PDB entry 9CC0 | electron microscopy, 3.31 A resolution | chains E and F of the 7 polymer chains in the assembly

Chain E (and F):
Protein: Lon protease homolog, mitochondrial
From: Homo sapiens
Notes: EC 3.4.21.53; chain F of this document is another copy of the same molecule, construct and numbering; everything in this record applies to it too
UniProtKB: P36776 (LONM_HUMAN); numbering as in UniProt (aligned over 115-959)
Chain sequence (862 residues; numbered 98 to 959; the number before each row is that of its first residue):
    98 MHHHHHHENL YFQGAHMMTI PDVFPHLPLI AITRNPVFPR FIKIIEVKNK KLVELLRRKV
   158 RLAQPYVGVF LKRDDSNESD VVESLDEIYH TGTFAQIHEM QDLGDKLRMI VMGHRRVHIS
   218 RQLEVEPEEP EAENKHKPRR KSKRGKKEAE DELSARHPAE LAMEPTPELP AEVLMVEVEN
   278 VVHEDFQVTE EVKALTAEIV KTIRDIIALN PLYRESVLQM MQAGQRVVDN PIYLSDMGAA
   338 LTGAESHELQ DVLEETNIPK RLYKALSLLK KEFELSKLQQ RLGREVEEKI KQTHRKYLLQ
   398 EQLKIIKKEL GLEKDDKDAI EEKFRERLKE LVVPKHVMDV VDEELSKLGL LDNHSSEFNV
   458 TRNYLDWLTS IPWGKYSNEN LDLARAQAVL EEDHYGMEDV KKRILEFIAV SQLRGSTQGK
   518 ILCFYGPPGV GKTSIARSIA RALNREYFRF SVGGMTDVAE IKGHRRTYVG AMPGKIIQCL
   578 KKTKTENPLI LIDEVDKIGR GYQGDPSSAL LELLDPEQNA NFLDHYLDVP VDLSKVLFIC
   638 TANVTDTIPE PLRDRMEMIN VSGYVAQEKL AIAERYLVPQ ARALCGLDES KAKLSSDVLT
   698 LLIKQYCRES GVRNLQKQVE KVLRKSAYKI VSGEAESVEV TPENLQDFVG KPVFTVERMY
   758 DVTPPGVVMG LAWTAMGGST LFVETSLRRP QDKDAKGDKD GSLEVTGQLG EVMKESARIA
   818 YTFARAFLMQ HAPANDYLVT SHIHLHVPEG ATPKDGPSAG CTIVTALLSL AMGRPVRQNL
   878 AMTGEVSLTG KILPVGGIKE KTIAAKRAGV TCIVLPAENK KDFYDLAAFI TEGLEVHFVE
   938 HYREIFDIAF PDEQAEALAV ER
Unresolved in the structure: 98-418, 598-601, 790-795, 948-959 (chain F: 98-419, 551-556, 597-601, 790-795, 948-959)
Sequence notes: expression tag (98-114)
Small-molecule neighbours: ADP (adenosine-5'-diphosphate): Asp490, His491, Tyr492, Met494, Pro524, Pro525, Gly526, Val527, Gly528, Lys529, Thr530, Ser531, Tyr661, Ile669, Tyr673, Leu674, Gln677, Val709, Arg710, Gln713
Swiss-Prot annotation at these positions:
  - active site: Ser855, Lys898
  - binding site (ATP): Gly523 to Thr530
  - natural variant: Glu476 (E476A: In CODASS), Ser631 (S631Y: In CODASS), Ala670 (A670V: In CODASS), Arg672 (R672C: In CODASS), Pro676 (P676S: In CODASS), Arg679 (R679H: In CODASS), Arg721 (R721G: In CODASS), Ala724 (A724V: In CODASS), Pro749 (P749S: In CODASS), Gly767 (G767E: In CODASS), Ile927 (deletion: In CODASS)
  - mutagenesis: Lys529 (K529R: Abolishes ATPase activity, and presumably ATP-driven protein unfolding, but does not block access to the proteolytic active site or prevent a substrate from binding to it), Trp770 (W770A: Has low basal, but normal stimulated ATPase activity, and retains peptidase activity; W770P: Has normal basal, but low stimulated ATPase activity, and abolishes peptidase activity), Ser855 (S855A: Lacks both ATPase and protease activity, but retains DNA binding activity), Thr880 (T880V: Enhances the basal, but not the stimulated ATPase activity), Gly893 (G893A: Has low basal, but normal stimulated ATPase activity, and retains peptidase activity; G893P: Has normal basal, but low stimulated ATPase activity, and abolishes peptidase activity), Gly894 (G894A/S: Enhances the basal, but not the stimulated ATPase activity, and retains peptidase activity; G894P: Enhances the basal, but not the stimulated ATPase activity, and abolishes peptidase activity)
What the authors report for this chain:
  - binding site for the ligand ATP: Arg652
  - mutagenesis - Y394A (2-fold): increased catalytic activity on FITC-casein
  - mutagenesis - Y394A: unchanged catalytic activity (ATPase activity)

Chain E / chain F interface:
Contacting residue pairs (53):
  His451(E) - Val566(F)
  Arg546(E) - Glu647(F)  salt bridge
  Ser548(E) - Glu647(F)
  Lys579(E) - Asp612(F)  salt bridge
  Leu681(E) - Val507(F)
  Leu681(E) - Arg511(F)  hydrogen bond (backbone-side chain)
  Cys682(E) - Val507(F)
  Cys682(E) - Leu510(F)
  Gly683(E) - Leu510(F)
  Arg721(E) - Arg500(F)
  Arg721(E) - Glu503(F)  salt bridge
  Arg721(E) - Val507(F)
  Lys722(E) - Glu503(F)  salt bridge
  Tyr725(E) - Leu502(F)  hydrophobic
  Tyr725(E) - Glu503(F)
  Tyr725(E) - Ala506(F)  hydrophobic
  Val728(E) - Leu480(F)  hydrophobic
  Val728(E) - Ala506(F)  hydrophobic
  Val728(E) - Gln509(F)
  Val728(E) - Leu510(F)  hydrophobic
  Lys748(E) - Lys918(F)
  Pro749(E) - Lys918(F)
  Val750(E) - Lys918(F)
  Met756(E) - Lys888(F)  hydrogen bond (backbone-side chain)
  Tyr757(E) - Ser884(F)
  Tyr757(E) - Thr886(F)  hydrogen bond
  Tyr757(E) - Lys888(F)
  Glu781(E) - Ser884(F)  hydrogen bond
  Glu781(E) - Leu885(F)  hydrogen bond (side chain-backbone)
  Glu781(E) - Thr886(F)
  Thr782(E) - Leu885(F)
  Ser783(E) - Leu885(F)
  Arg785(E) - Thr819(F)
  Arg785(E) - Arg822(F)  hydrogen bond (backbone-side chain)
  Arg786(E) - Lys796(F)  hydrogen bond (side chain-backbone)
  Arg786(E) - Asp797(F)  salt bridge
  Arg786(E) - Val836(F)
  Pro787(E) - Val836(F)
  Glu801(E) - Arg815(F)  salt bridge
  Thr803(E) - Glu812(F)
  Thr803(E) - Ile816(F)
  Gly804(E) - Glu812(F)  hydrogen bond (backbone-side chain)
  Gln805(E) - Val809(F)
  Gln805(E) - Glu812(F)  hydrogen bond (backbone-side chain)
  His841(E) - Thr819(F)  hydrogen bond
  His841(E) - Leu885(F)
  His843(E) - Ile816(F)
  His843(E) - Leu885(F)
  Glu846(E) - Glu882(F)
  Glu846(E) - Leu890(F)
  Gly847(E) - Val809(F)
  Gly847(E) - Glu882(F)  hydrogen bond (backbone-side chain)
  Ala848(E) - Val809(F)  hydrophobic
Interface residues without a listed pair, chain E (37 interface residues in all): Leu684, Ala724, Val753, Val764, Leu784, Pro845
Interface residues without a listed pair, chain F (37 interface residues in all): Asp651, Glu654, Gly798, Glu808, Ala823, Met826, Pro854, Glu915, Tyr921

Overview:
Chain E and chain F each contribute 37 residues to their interface; the contacts include 11 hydrogen bonds and
6 salt bridges. Polar contacts include Arg546(E)-Glu647(F), Lys579(E)-Asp612(F) and Arg721(E)-Glu503(F). Chain
E binds ADP. From the paper: a binding site for the ligand ATP at Arg652(E); Y394A of chain E increases
catalytic activity on FITC-casein.
Both chains are Lon protease homolog, mitochondrial (Homo sapiens). Entry 9CC0 (Human Mitochondrial LONP1
Degrading Casein, ATP-bound closed form) was determined by electron microscopy, deposited together with 9CC3.
